Entry 5O09 (electron microscopy, 3.60 A resolution); this record covers chains 1A and 4A of the 24 polymer chains in the assembly.

# Chain 1A (and 4A)
Molecule: Tubulin
Organism: Prosthecobacter dejongeii
Notes: chain 4A of this document is another copy of the same molecule, construct and numbering; everything in this record applies to it too
UniProt: Q8GCC5 (Q8GCC5_9BACT); residues 3-435 here = UniProt positions 3-435
Sequence (433 residues; each row starts with the number of its first residue):
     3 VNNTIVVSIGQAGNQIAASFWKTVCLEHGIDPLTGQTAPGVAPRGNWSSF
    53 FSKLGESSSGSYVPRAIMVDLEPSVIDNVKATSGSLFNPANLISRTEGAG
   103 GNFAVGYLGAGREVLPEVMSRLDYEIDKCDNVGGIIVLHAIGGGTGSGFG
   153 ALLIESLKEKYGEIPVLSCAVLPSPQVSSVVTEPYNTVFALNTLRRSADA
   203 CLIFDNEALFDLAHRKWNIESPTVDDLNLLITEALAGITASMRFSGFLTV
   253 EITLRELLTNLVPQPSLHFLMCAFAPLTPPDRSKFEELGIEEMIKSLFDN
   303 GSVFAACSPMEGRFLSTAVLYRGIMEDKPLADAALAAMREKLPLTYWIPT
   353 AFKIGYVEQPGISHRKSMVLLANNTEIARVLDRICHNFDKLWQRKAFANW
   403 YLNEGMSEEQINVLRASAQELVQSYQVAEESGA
Ligand contacts: GDP (guanosine-5'-diphosphate): Gly12, Gln13, Ala14, Gln17, Ile18, Asp72, Gly102, Gly103, Ala142, Gly144, Gly145, Gly146, Thr147, Gly148, Val173, Ser181, Val182, Glu185, Asn208, Val226, Leu229, Asn230, Ile233

# How chain 1A and chain 4A interact
Contacting residue pairs (11):
  Lys286(1A) - Leu56(4A)  hydrogen bond (side chain-backbone)
  Lys286(1A) - Ser63(4A)  hydrogen bond
  Phe287(1A) - Leu56(4A)  hydrophobic
  Phe287(1A) - Ser63(4A)
  Phe287(1A) - Val65(4A)  hydrophobic
  Phe287(1A) - Ser87(4A)
  Phe287(1A) - Leu88(4A)
  Phe287(1A) - Phe89(4A)
  Phe287(1A) - Asn90(4A)
  Phe287(1A) - Pro91(4A)
  Arg367(1A) - Ser59(4A)  hydrogen bond
Other interface residues (no listed pair), chain 1A (5 interface residues in all): Arg284, Glu328
Other interface residues (no listed pair), chain 4A (11 interface residues in all): Glu58, Gly62
The authors on this interface:
  - interface residues, chain 1A: Thr280(1A)

# In short
The interface between chain 1A and chain 4A involves 5 residues on one side and 11 on the other, with 3
hydrogen bonds. Among the polar pairs are Lys286(1A)-Leu56(4A), Lys286(1A)-Ser63(4A) and Arg367(1A)-Ser59(4A).
Chain 1A binds GDP. The paper reports the interface residue Thr280(1A).
Chain 1A and chain 4A are both Tubulin (Prosthecobacter dejongeii); the structure, BtubABC mini microtubule,
was determined by electron microscopy together with 5O01 from the same study.
